PDB entry 1P9S | X-ray diffraction, 2.54 A resolution | chain A

Chain A:
Protein: Replicase polyprotein 1ab
Source organism: Human coronavirus
Notes: EC 3.4.24.-; fragment: residue 2966-3265, 3C-like proteinase; engineered mutation(s): C-terminal deletion mutant
UniProt: Q05002 (R1AB_CVH22); residues 1-300 here correspond to UniProt positions 2966-3265 (UniProt number = residue number + 2965)
Sequence (300 residues; row label = number of the first residue in the row):
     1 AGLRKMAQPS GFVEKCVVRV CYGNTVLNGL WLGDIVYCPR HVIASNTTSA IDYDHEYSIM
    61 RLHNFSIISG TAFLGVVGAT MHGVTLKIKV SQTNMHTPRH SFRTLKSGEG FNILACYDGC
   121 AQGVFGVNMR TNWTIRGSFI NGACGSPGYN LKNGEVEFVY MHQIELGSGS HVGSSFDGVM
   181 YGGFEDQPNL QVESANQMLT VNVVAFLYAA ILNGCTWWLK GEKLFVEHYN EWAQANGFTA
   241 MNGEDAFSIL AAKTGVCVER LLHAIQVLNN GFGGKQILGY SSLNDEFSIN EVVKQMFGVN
Sequence notes: modified residue (6, 60, 81, 95, 129, 161, 180, 198, 241, 296)
Modified residues: Mse6, Mse60, Mse81, Mse95, Mse129, Mse161, Mse180, Mse198, Mse241, Mse296 (selenomethionine; parent Met)
Residues lining bound ligands: 1,4-diethylene dioxide (DIO): His41, Thr47, Ile51, Tyr53, Gln163, Ile164, Asp186, Gln187, Pro188

In short:
Bound to chain A: 1,4-diethylene dioxide.
Chain A is Replicase polyprotein 1ab (Human coronavirus); the structure, Coronavirus Main Proteinase (3CLpro)
Structure: Basis for Design of anti-SARS Drugs, was determined by X-ray diffraction together with 1P9U from
the same study.
